Entry 8EYJ (X-ray diffraction, 1.74 A resolution); this record covers chains A and B.

== Chain A (and B) ==
Molecule: 3C-like proteinase nsp5
From: Severe acute respiratory syndrome coronavirus 2
Notes: chain B of this document is another copy of the same molecule, construct and numbering; everything in this record applies to it too
UniProtKB: P0DTD1 (R1AB_SARS2); residues 0-306 here correspond to UniProt positions 3263-3569 (UniProt number = residue number + 3263)
Amino-acid sequence (307 residues; row label = number of the first residue in the row; numbering starts at 0):
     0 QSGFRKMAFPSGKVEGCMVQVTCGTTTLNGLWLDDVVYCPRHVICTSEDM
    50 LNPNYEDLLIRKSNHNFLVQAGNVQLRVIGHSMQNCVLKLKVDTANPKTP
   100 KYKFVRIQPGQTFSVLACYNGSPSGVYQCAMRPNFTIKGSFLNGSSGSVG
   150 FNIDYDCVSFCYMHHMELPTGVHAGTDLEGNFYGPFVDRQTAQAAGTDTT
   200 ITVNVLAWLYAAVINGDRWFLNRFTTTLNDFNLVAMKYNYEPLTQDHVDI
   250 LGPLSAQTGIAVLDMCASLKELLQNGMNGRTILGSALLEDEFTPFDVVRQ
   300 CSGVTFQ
Not modelled in the structure: 303-306
Glycans and other covalent adducts: Paxlovid, bound form (4WI) linked to Ser-145
Construct notes: engineered mutation Ser-145 (Cys3408 in P0DTD1)
Ligand contacts: Paxlovid, bound form (4WI; (1R,2S,5S)-N-{(1E,2S)-1-imino-3-[(3S)-2-oxopyrrolidin-3-yl]propan-2-yl}-6,6-dimethyl-3-[3-methyl-N-(trifluoroacetyl)-L-valyl]-3-azabicyclo[3.1.0]hexane-2-carboxamide): Leu-27, His-41, Met-49, Tyr-54, Phe-140, Leu-141, Asn-142, Gly-143, Ser-144, His-163, His-164, Met-165, Glu-166, Leu-167, Pro-168, His-172, Asp-187, Arg-188, Gln-189, Thr-190, Gln-192
Swiss-Prot annotation at these positions:
  - active site: His-41 (For 3CL-PRO activity)
  - site (Cleavage): Gln-0, Ser-1, Gln-306
  - cross-link (Glycyl lysine isopeptide (Lys-Gly)): Lys-5 (interchain with G-Cter in ubiquitin), Lys-90 (interchain with G-Cter in ubiquitin)
Reported in the primary citation:
  - specificity-determining residues: Met-49, Met-165 (citing earlier work)

== Interface between chain A and chain B ==
Contacting residue pairs (67; chain A residue first):
  Gly-2(A) with Gly-138(B); Ser-139(B), hydrogen bond (backbone-side chain)
  Arg-4(A) with Tyr-126(B); Gln-127(B), hydrogen bond (side chain-backbone); Cys-128(B), hydrogen bond; Lys-137(B), hydrogen bond (side chain-backbone); Ser-139(B); Glu-290(B), salt bridge
  Lys-5(A) with Tyr-126(B)
  Met-6(A) with Gly-124(B); Val-125(B); Tyr-126(B), hydrophobic; Ser-139(B)
  Ala-7(A) with Gly-124(B); Val-125(B), hydrogen bond (backbone-backbone)
  Phe-8(A) with Val-125(B)
  Pro-9(A) with Ser-10(B); Glu-14(B); Pro-122(B), hydrophobic; Ser-123(B)
  Ser-10(A) with Pro-9(B); Ser-10(B), hydrogen bond (side chain-backbone); Glu-14(B), hydrogen bond (backbone-side chain)
  Gly-11(A) with Gly-11(B); Glu-14(B), hydrogen bond (backbone-side chain)
  Glu-14(A) with Pro-9(B); Ser-10(B), hydrogen bond (side chain-backbone); Gly-11(B), hydrogen bond (side chain-backbone)
  Leu-115(A) with Pro-9(B), hydrophobic
  Pro-122(A) with Pro-9(B), hydrophobic
  Ser-123(A) with Pro-9(B); Arg-298(B), hydrogen bond (backbone-side chain)
  Gly-124(A) with Met-6(B); Ala-7(B); Pro-9(B); Arg-298(B)
  Val-125(A) with Met-6(B); Ala-7(B), hydrogen bond (backbone-backbone); Phe-8(B); Val-125(B), hydrophobic
  Tyr-126(A) with Arg-4(B); Lys-5(B); Met-6(B), hydrophobic
  Gln-127(A) with Arg-4(B), hydrogen bond (backbone-side chain)
  Cys-128(A) with Arg-4(B), hydrogen bond
  Lys-137(A) with Arg-4(B), hydrogen bond (backbone-side chain)
  Gly-138(A) with Gly-2(B); Arg-4(B)
  Ser-139(A) with Gly-2(B); Arg-4(B); Gln-299(B), hydrogen bond
  Leu-141(A) with Gln-299(B); Cys-300(B); Ser-301(B)
  Glu-166(A) with Gln-0(B), hydrogen bond (side chain-backbone)
  Gly-170(A) with Ser-1(B); Gly-2(B)
  Gly-283(A) with Leu-286(B)
  Ala-285(A) with Leu-286(B), hydrophobic
  Leu-286(A) with Gly-283(B); Ala-285(B), hydrophobic
  Arg-298(A) with Ser-123(B), hydrogen bond (side chain-backbone); Gly-124(B)
  Gln-299(A) with Ser-139(B), hydrogen bond; Leu-141(B)
  Cys-300(A) with Leu-141(B)
  Gly-302(A) with Leu-141(B)
Also at the interface, not in a pair above, chain A (33 interface residues in all): Phe-3, Phe-140
Also at the interface, not in a pair above, chain B (36 interface residues in all): Phe-3, Lys-12, Leu-115, Ala-116, Gly-170

== In short ==
33 residues of chain A face 36 of chain B across their interface; the contacts include 19 hydrogen bonds and 1
salt bridge. Polar pairs include Arg-4(A)/Glu-290(B), Gly-2(A)/Ser-139(B) and Arg-4(A)/Gln-127(B). Covalently
linked Paxlovid, bound form: at Ser-145(A). From UniProt: active-site residue His-41(A) on chain A. The paper
reports specificity determinants Met-49(A) and Met-165(A).
Both chains are 3C-like proteinase nsp5 (Severe acute respiratory syndrome coronavirus 2). Entry 8EYJ (Crystal
Structure of uncleaved SARS-CoV-2 Main Protease C145S mutant in complex with Nirmatrelvir) was determined by
X-ray diffraction together with 8EY2 from the same study.
